Entry 8T1L (electron microscopy, 4.83 A resolution (low resolution: residue-level contacts below are approximate; hydrogen-bond / salt-bridge calls are withheld)); this record covers chains R and S of the 26 polymer chains in the assembly.

== Chain R ==
Protein: Mediator of RNA polymerase II transcription subunit 23
From: Mus musculus
UniProtKB: Q80YQ2 (MED23_MOUSE); residue numbers follow UniProt; this construct covers 1-1367
Amino-acid sequence (1367 residues; numbered 1 to 1367; the number before each row is that of its first residue):
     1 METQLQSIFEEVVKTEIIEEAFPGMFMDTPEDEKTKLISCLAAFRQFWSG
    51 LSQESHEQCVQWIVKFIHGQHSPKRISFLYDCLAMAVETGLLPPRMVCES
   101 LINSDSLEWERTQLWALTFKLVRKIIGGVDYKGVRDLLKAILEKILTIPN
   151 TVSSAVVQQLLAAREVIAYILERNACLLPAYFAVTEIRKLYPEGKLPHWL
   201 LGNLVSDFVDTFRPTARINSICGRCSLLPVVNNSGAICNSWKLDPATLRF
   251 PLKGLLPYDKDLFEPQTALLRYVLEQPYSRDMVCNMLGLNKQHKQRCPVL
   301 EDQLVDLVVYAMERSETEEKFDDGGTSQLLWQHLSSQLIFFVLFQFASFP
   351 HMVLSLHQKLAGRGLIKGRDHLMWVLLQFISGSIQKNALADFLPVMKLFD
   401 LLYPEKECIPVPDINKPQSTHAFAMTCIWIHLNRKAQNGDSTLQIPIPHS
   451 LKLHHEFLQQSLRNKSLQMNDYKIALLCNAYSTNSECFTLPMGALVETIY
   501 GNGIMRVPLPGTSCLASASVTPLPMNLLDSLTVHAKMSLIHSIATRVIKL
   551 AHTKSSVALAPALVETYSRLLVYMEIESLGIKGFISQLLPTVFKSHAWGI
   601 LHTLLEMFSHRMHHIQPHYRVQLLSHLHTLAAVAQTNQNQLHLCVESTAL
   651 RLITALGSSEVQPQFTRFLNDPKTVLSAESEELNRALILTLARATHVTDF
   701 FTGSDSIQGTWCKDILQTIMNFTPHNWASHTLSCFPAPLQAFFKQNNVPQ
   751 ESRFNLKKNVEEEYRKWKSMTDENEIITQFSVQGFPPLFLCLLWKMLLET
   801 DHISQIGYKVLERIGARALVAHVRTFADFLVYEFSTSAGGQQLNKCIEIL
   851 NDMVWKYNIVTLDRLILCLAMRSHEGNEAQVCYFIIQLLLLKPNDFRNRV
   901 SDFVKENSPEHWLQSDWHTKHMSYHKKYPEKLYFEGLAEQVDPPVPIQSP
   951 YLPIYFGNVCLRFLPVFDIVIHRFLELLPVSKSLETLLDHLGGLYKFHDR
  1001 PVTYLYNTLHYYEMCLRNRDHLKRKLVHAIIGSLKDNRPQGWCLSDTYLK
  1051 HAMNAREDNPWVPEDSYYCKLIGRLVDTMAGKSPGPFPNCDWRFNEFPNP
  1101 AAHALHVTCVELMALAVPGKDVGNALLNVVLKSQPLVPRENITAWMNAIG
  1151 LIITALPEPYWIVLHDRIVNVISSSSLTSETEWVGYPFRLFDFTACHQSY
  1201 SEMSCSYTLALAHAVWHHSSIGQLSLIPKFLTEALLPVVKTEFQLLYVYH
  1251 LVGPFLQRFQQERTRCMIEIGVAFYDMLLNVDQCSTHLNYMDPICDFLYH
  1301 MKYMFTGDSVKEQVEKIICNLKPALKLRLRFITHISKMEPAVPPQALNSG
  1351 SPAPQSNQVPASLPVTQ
Disordered / not traced: 233-239, 460-473, 504-517, 1335-1367

== Chain S ==
Protein: Mediator of RNA polymerase II transcription subunit 24
From: Mus musculus
UniProtKB: Q99K74 (MED24_MOUSE); residue numbers follow UniProt; this construct covers 1-987
Amino-acid sequence (987 residues; numbered 1 to 987; the number before each row is that of its first residue):
     1 MKVVNLKQAILQAWKERWSDYQWAINMKKFFPKGATWDILNLAEALLEQA
    51 MIGPSPNPLILSYLKYAISSQMVSCSSVLTAISKFDDFSRDLCVQALLDI
   101 MDMFCDRLSCHGKAEECIGLCRALLSALHWLLRCTAASAERLQEGLEAGT
   151 PAPGEKQLALCLQCLEKTLSSTKNRALLHIAKLEEASSWTAIEHSLLKLG
   201 EILANLSNPQLRSQAERCGTLIRSIPSMLSVHSEQLHKTGFPTIHALILL
   251 EGTMNLTGEMQPLVEQLMMVKRMQHIPTPLFVLEIWKACFVGLIESPEGT
   301 QELKWTAFTYLKIPQVLVKLKKYFHGEKDFTEDVNCAFEFLLKLTPLLDK
   351 ADQRCNCDCTNFLLQECNKQGLLSEVNFASLVGKRTADRDPQLKSSENAN
   401 IQPNPGLILRAEPTVTNILKTMDADHSKSPEGLLGVLGHMLSGKSLDLLL
   451 AAAAATGKLKSFARKFINLNEFTTHGSGESTKTASVRALLFDISFLMLCH
   501 VAQTYGSEVILSESSSGEEVPFFETWMQTCMPEEGKILNPDHPCFRPDST
   551 KVESLVALLNNSSEMKLVQMKWHEACLSISAAILEILNAWENGVLAFESI
   601 QKITDNIKGKVCSLAVCAVAWLVAHVRMLGLDEREKSLQMIRQLAGPLYS
   651 ENTLQFYNERVVIMNSILEHMCADVLQQTATQIKFPSTGVDTMPYWNLLP
   701 PKRPIKEVLTDIFAKVLEKGWVDSRSIHILDTLLHMGGVYWFCNNLIKEL
   751 LKETRKEHTLRAVQLLYSIFCLDMQQVTLVLLGHILPGLLTDSSKWHSLM
   801 DPPGTALAKLAVWCALSSYSSHKGQASSRQKKRHREDIEDYVSLFPVEDM
   851 QPSKLMRLLSSSDDDANILSSPTDRSMNSSLSASQLHTVNMRDPLNRVLA
   901 NLFLLISSILGSRTAGPHTQFVQWFMEECVGCLEQDSRGSILQFMPFTTV
   951 SELVKVSAMSSPKVVLAITDLSLPLGRQVAAKAIAAL
Disordered / not traced: 1-3, 144-154, 395-400, 563-565, 845-889, 957-960, 986-987
Cystine bridges: Cys-134/Cys-161
Curated features (UniProtKB/Swiss-Prot):
  - motif: Leu-128 to Leu-132 (LXXLL motif 1), Leu-344 to Leu-348 (LXXLL motif 2), Leu-446 to Leu-450 (LXXLL motif 3), Leu-555 to Leu-559 (LXXLL motif 4), Leu-786 to Leu-790 (LXXLL motif 5), Leu-855 to Leu-859 (LXXLL motif 6)
  - modified residue (Phosphoserine): Ser-860, Ser-871

== How chain R and chain S interact ==
Pairs across the interface (41):
  Asn-150(R) / Gly-916(S)
  Ser-153(R) / Ala-915(S)
  Ser-154(R) / Ser-912(S)
  Ser-154(R) / Arg-913(S)
  Ser-154(R) / Thr-914(S)
  Ser-154(R) / Ala-915(S)
  Gln-158(R) / Lys-955(S)
  Arg-164(R) / Gln-920(S)
  Tyr-191(R) / Arg-755(S)
  Leu-196(R) / His-797(S)
  Leu-196(R) / Asp-801(S)
  Trp-199(R) / Met-800(S)
  Leu-200(R) / Gly-916(S)
  Asn-203(R) / Trp-924(S)
  Ser-206(R) / Pro-802(S)
  Asp-210(R) / Lys-756(S)
  Asp-210(R) / Glu-757(S)
  Arg-213(R) / Glu-757(S)
  Pro-257(R) / Arg-755(S)
  Asp-259(R) / His-758(S)
  Ser-1133(R) / Asp-349(S)
  Arg-1139(R) / Lys-350(S)
  Glu-1182(R) / Cys-336(S)
  Glu-1182(R) / Glu-339(S)
  Glu-1182(R) / Phe-340(S)
  Trp-1183(R) / Phe-340(S)
  Val-1184(R) / Phe-340(S)
  Tyr-1186(R) / Lys-238(S)
  Arg-1189(R) / Gly-240(S)
  His-1197(R) / Glu-718(S)
  His-1197(R) / Lys-719(S)
  His-1197(R) / Trp-721(S)
  Gln-1198(R) / Gly-720(S)
  Gln-1198(R) / Trp-721(S)
  Ser-1199(R) / Val-291(S)
  Ser-1199(R) / Leu-347(S)
  Tyr-1200(R) / Lys-287(S)
  Tyr-1200(R) / Leu-347(S)
  Glu-1202(R) / Pro-346(S)
  Met-1203(R) / Lys-343(S)
  Ser-1204(R) / Pro-346(S)
Interface residues without a listed pair, chain R (34 interface residues in all): Thr-151, Glu-193, Gly-194, Tyr-258, Lys-1132
Interface residues without a listed pair, chain S (36 interface residues in all): Lys-715, Thr-754, Pro-917, Val-956

== Summary ==
Chain R and chain S form an interface of 34 and 36 residues respectively.
Chain R is Mediator of RNA polymerase II transcription subunit 23 and chain S is Mediator of RNA polymerase II
transcription subunit 24, both from Mus musculus; the structure, Atomic model of the mammalian mouse Mediator
complex with CKM module, was determined by electron microscopy, deposited together with 8T9D and 8T1I.
